PDB entry 8C06 | electron microscopy, 2.70 A resolution | chains B and G of the 6 polymer chains in the assembly

== Chain B (and G) ==
Name: E3 ubiquitin-protein ligase UBR5
Organism: Homo sapiens
Notes: EC 2.3.2.26; chain G of this document is another copy of the same molecule, construct and numbering; everything in this record applies to it too
Reference sequence: O95071 (UBR5_HUMAN); residues 1-2799 here = UniProt positions 1-2799
Chain sequence (2806 residues; numbered -6 to 2799; the number before each row is that of its first residue; numbers below 1 keep their minus sign (Gly-6 is residue -6)):
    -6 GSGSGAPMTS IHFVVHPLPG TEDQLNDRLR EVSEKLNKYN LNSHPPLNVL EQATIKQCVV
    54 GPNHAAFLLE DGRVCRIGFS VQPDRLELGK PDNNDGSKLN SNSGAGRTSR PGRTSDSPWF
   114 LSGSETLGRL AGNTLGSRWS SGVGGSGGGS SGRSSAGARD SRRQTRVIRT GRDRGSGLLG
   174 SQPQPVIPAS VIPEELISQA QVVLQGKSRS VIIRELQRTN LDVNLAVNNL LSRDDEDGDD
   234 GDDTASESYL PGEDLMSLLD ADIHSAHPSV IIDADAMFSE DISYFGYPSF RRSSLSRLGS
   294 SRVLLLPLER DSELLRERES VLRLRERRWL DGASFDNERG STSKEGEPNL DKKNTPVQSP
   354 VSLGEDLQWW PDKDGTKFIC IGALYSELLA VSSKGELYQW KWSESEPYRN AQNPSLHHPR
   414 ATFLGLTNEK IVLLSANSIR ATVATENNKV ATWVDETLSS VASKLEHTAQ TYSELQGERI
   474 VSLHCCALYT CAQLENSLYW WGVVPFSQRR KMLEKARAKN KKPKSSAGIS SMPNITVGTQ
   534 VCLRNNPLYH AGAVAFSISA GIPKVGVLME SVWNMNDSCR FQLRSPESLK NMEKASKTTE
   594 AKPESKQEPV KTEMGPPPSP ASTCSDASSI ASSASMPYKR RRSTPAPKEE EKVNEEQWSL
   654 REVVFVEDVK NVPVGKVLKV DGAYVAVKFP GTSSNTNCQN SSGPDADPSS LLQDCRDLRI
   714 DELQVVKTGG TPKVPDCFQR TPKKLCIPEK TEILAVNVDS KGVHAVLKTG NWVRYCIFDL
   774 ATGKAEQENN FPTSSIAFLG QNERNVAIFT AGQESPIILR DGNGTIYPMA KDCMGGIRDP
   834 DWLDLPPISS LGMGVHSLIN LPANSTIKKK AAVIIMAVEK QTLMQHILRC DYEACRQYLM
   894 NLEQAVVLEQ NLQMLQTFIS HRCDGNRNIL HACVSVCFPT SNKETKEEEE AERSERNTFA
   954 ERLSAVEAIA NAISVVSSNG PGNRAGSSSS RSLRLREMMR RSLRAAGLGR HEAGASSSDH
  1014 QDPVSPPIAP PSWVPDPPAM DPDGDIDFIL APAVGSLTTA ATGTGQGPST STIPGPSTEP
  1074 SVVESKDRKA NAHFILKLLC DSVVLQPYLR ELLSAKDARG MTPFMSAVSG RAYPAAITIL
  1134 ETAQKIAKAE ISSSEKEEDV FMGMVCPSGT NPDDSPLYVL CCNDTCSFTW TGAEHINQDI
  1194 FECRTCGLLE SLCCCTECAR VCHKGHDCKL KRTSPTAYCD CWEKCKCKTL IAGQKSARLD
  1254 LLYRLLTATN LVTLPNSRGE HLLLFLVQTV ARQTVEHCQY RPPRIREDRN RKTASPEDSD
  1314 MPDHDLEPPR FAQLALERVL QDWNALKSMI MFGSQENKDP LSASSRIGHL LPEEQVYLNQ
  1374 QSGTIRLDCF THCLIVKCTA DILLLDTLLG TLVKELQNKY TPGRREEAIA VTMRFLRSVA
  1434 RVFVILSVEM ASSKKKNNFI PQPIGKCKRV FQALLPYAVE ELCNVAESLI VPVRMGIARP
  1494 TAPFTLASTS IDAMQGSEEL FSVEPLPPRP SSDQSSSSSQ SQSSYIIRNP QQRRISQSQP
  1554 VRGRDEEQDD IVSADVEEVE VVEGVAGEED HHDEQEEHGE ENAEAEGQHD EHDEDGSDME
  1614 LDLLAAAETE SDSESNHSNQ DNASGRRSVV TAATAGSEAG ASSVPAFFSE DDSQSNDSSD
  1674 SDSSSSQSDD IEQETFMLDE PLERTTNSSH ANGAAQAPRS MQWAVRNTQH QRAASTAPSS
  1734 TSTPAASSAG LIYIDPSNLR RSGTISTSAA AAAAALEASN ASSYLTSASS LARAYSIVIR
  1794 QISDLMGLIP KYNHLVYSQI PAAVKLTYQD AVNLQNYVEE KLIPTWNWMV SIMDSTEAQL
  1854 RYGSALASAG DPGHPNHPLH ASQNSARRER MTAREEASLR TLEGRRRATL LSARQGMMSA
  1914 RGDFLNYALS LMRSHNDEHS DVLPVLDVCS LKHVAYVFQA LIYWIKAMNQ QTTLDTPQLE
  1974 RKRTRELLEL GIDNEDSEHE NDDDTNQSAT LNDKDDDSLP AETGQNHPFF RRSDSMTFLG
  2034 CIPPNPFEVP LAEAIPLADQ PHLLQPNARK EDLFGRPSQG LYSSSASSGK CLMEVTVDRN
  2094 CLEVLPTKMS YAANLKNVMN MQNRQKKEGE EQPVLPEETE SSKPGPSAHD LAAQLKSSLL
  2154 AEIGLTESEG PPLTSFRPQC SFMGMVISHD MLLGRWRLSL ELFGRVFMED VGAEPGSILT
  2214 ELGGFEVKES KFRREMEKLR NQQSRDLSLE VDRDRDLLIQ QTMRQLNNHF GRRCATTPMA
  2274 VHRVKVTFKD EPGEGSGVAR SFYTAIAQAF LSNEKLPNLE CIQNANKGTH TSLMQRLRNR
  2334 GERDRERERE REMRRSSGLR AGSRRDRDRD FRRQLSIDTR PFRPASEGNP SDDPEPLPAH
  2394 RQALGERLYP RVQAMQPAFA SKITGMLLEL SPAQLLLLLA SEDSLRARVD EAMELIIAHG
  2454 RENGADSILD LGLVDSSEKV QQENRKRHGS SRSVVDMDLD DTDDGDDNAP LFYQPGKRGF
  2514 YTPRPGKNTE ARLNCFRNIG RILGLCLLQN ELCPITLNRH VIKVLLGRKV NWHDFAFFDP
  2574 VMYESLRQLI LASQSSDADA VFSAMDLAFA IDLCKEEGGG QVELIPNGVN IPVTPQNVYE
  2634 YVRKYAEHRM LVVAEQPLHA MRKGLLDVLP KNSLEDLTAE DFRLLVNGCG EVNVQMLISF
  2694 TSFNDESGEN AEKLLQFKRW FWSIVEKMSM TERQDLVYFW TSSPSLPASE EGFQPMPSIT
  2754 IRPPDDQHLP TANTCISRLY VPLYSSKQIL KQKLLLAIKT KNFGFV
Unresolved in the structure: -6 to 1772, 1887-1910, 1965-2015, 2077-2090, 2118-2161, 2265-2270, 2313-2500, 2794-2799 (chain G: -6 to 1690, 1721-2799)
Sequence notes: expression tag (-6 to 0); engineered mutation Arg503 (Lys in O95071), Asp710 (Leu in O95071)
What the authors report for this chain:
  - catalytic residues: Cys2768
  - mutagenesis - C2768A: abolished catalytic activity
  - mutagenesis - L224D, A2790W, F2796A, F2798A, V2799DEL: decreased catalytic activity
  - mutagenesis - Y2773F: unchanged catalytic activity
  - mutagenesis - Y2773F: increased catalytic activity on UbA A46F variant
  - mutagenesis - Y2773F: decreased catalytic activity on UbA A46D
  - mutagenesis - E2287R: increased catalytic activity on R54E UbA variant

== Chain B / chain G interface ==
Contacting residue pairs (41):
  Gln1852(B) with Trp1716(G)
  Gly1856(B) with Trp1716(G)
  Pro1871(B) with Trp1716(G)
  Gln1876(B) with Gln1715(G); Trp1716(G)
  Asn1877(B) with Gln1715(G)
  Ser1878(B) with Gln1715(G); Asn1720(G)
  Arg1880(B) with Asp1692(G)
  Arg1881(B) with Val1718(G)
  Arg1883(B) with Asp1692(G), salt bridge; Pro1694(G)
  Met1884(B) with Asp1692(G), hydrogen bond (backbone-side chain)
  Leu1936(B) with Trp1716(G), hydrophobic
  Pro1937(B) with Trp1716(G)
  Leu1939(B) with Trp1716(G), hydrophobic; Ala1717(G)
  Asp1940(B) with Ala1717(G); Val1718(G); Arg1719(G), salt bridge
  Val1941(B) with Ala1717(G), hydrogen bond (backbone-backbone)
  Cys1942(B) with Ala1707(G), hydrophobic; Val1718(G), hydrophobic
  Arg2062(B) with Ser1713(G), hydrogen bond
  Glu2194(B) with Met1714(G)
  Arg2198(B) with Gln1709(G), hydrogen bond (side chain-backbone); Pro1711(G)
  Val2199(B) with Gly1706(G)
  Gln2688(B) with Glu1693(G), hydrogen bond
  Ile2691(B) with Glu1693(G); Pro1694(G)
  Ser2692(B) with Arg1697(G)
  Thr2694(B) with Arg1697(G), hydrogen bond (backbone-backbone)
  Ser2695(B) with Glu1696(G)
  Phe2696(B) with Leu1695(G); Glu1696(G)
  Lys2711(B) with Leu1695(G); Glu1696(G), salt bridge
  Arg2712(B) with Leu1695(G)
  Trp2715(B) with Leu1695(G), hydrogen bond (side chain-backbone)
  Glu2743(B) with Arg1697(G), salt bridge
Interface residues without a listed pair, chain B (36 interface residues in all): Leu1853, Asp1916, Leu2191, Leu2195, Glu2202, Met2749
Interface residues without a listed pair, chain G (21 interface residues in all): Leu1691, Asn1705, Ala1710

== Overview ==
The interface between chain B and chain G involves 36 residues on one side and 21 on the other; the contacts
include 7 hydrogen bonds and 4 salt bridges. Polar pairs include Arg1883(B)-Asp1692(G), Asp1940(B)-Arg1719(G)
and Lys2711(B)-Glu1696(G). From the paper: the catalytic residue Cys2768(B); L224D, A2790W and F2796A of chain
B, among others, reduce catalytic activity; 8 substitutions were tested in all.
Both chains are E3 ubiquitin-protein ligase UBR5 (Homo sapiens). Entry 8C06 (Structure of Dimeric HECT E3
Ubiquitin Ligase UBR5) was determined by electron microscopy.
